Entry 5QU0 (X-ray diffraction, 1.67 A resolution); this record covers chain A.

== Chain A ==
Molecule: TGF-beta receptor type-1
Organism: Homo sapiens
Notes: EC 2.7.11.30; fragment: kinase domain
UniProtKB: P36897 (TGFR1_HUMAN); residues 200-503 here = UniProt positions 200-503
Chain sequence (307 residues; numbered 197 to 503; the number before each row is that of its first residue):
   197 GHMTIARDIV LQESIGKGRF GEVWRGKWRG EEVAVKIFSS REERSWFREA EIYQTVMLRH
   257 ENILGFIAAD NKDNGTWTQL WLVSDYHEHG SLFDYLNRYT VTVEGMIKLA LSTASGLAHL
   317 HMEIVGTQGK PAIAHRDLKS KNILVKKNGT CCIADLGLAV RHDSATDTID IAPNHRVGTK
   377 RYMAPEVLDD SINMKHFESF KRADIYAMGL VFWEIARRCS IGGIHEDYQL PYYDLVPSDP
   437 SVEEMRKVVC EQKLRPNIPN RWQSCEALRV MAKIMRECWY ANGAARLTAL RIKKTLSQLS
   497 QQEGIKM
Disordered / not traced: 503
Sequence notes: expression tag (197-199); engineered mutation Asp204 (Thr in P36897)
Residues lining bound ligands: QMV (6-[4-(3-chloro-4-fluorophenyl)-1-(2-hydroxyethyl)-1H-imidazol-5-yl]imidazo[1,2-b]pyridazine-3-carbonitrile): Ile211, Val219, Ala230, Val231, Lys232, Tyr249, Leu260, Phe262, Leu278, Val279, Ser280, Asp281, Tyr282, His283, Gly286, Lys337, Asn338, Leu340, Ala350, Asp351
Swiss-Prot annotation at these positions:
  - active site: Asp333 (Proton acceptor)
  - binding site (ATP): Ile211 to Val219, Lys232
  - cross-link (Glycyl lysine isopeptide (Lys-Gly)): Lys268 (interchain with G-Cter in ubiquitin), Lys391 (interchain with G-Cter in SUMO)
  - natural variant: Thr200 (T200I: In LDS1), Lys232 (K232E: In LDS1), Ser241 (S241L: In LDS1), Asp266 (D266Y: In LDS1), Asn267 (N267H: In a patient with Marfan syndrome), Met318 (M318R: In LDS1), Asp351 (D351G: In LDS1), Thr375 (T375R: In LDS1), Asp400 (D400G: In LDS1), Arg487 (R487P: In LDS1; R487Q: In LDS1; R487W: In LDS1)
  - mutagenesis: Thr200 (T200D: Loss of response to TGF-beta; T200V: Loss of phosphorylation. Loss of response to TGF-beta), Lys268 (K268R: Abolished its TCR-induced ubiquitination)
What the authors report for this chain:
  - binding site for QMV: Lys337

== In short ==
Ligands of chain A: compound QMV. From UniProt: active-site residue Asp333, 10 ATP-binding residues and 2
mutagenesis sites. From the paper: a binding site for QMV at Lys337.
Chain A is TGF-beta receptor type-1 (Homo sapiens); the structure, Tgf-beta receptor type 1 kinase domain
(T204D) in complex with
6-[4-(3-chloro-4-fluorophenyl)-1-(2-hydroxyethyl)-1H-imidazol-5-yl]imidazo[1,2-b]pyridazine-3-carbonitrile,
was determined by X-ray diffraction, deposited together with 5QTZ.
